5WGB - chains B and C of the 3 polymer chains in the assembly; structure by X-ray diffraction, 2.75 A resolution.

== Chain B ==
Protein: LYR motif-containing protein 4
From: Homo sapiens
Reference sequence: Q9HD34 (LYRM4_HUMAN); residue numbers follow UniProt; this construct covers 1-91
Amino-acid sequence (91 residues; each row starts with the number of its first residue):
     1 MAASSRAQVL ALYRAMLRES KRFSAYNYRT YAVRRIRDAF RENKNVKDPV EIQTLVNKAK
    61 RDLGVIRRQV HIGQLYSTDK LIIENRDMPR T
Disordered / not traced: 1-2, 78-91
Construct notes: conflict Ala11 (Ser in Q9HD34)
Small-molecule neighbours: S-dodecanoyl-4'-phosphopantetheine (8Q1; S-[2-({N-[(2R)-2-hydroxy-3,3-dimethyl-4-(phosphonooxy)butanoyl]-beta-alanyl}amino)ethyl] dodecanethioate): Arg6, Val9, Met16, Phe23, Tyr28, Tyr31, Arg35, Ile36, Ala39, Phe40, Asn43, Lys44, Val46, Ile52, Leu55, Val56, Ala59, Asp62, Ile66
Reported in the primary citation:
  - disease-associated variants - R68L (citing earlier work)
  - mutagenesis - I72R/L75R, I72R/Y76R: abolished binding to Nfs1
  - mutagenesis - I72R/Y76R: decreased stability
  - mutagenesis - Y31W/R35A/V65D: decreased binding to Nfs1
  - mutagenesis - V9Q/I52Q, I36D/A59N: decreased binding to Acp1

== Chain C ==
Protein: Acyl carrier protein
From: Escherichia coli O45:K1 (strain S88 / ExPEC)
Reference sequence: B7MJ81 (ACP_ECO45); residues 1-77 here correspond to UniProt positions 2-78 (UniProt number = residue number + 1)
Amino-acid sequence (77 residues; row label = number of the first residue in the row):
     1 STIEERVKKI IGEQLGVKQE EVTNNASFVE DLGADSLDTV ELVMALEEEF DTEIPDEEAE
    61 KITTVQAAID YINGHQA
Disordered / not traced: 1-2, 74-77
Covalently attached groups: S-dodecanoyl-4'-phosphopantetheine (8Q1) linked to Ser36
Reported in the primary citation:
  - binding site for S-dodecanoyl-4'-phosphopantetheine: Ser36

== Chain B / chain C interface ==
Residue-residue contacts (10; chain B residue first):
  Leu10(B) - Ser36(C)
  Tyr13(B) - Val40(C)  hydrophobic
  Tyr13(B) - Glu41(C)  hydrogen bond
  Arg14(B) - Val40(C)
  Arg14(B) - Met44(C)
  Arg14(B) - Asp56(C)
  Leu17(B) - Met44(C)  hydrophobic
  Arg37(B) - Glu41(C)  salt bridge
  Arg41(B) - Asp35(C)  salt bridge
  Lys44(B) - Asp35(C)  salt bridge
Also at the interface, not in a pair above, chain B (9 interface residues in all): Arg18, Phe40
Also at the interface, not in a pair above, chain C (7 interface residues in all): Leu37

== Summary ==
The interface between chain B and chain C involves 9 residues on one side and 7 on the other, with 1 hydrogen
bond and 3 salt bridges. Polar pairs include Arg37(B)-Glu41(C), Arg41(B)-Asp35(C) and Lys44(B)-Asp35(C). The
paper reports a binding site for S-dodecanoyl-4'-phosphopantetheine at Ser36(C); I72R/L75R and I72R/Y76R of
chain B abolish binding to Nfs1; 5 substitutions were tested in all.
Chain B is LYR motif-containing protein 4 (Homo sapiens) and chain C is Acyl carrier protein (Escherichia coli
O45:K1 (strain S88 / ExPEC)); the structure, Crystal Structure of the Human mitochondrial Cysteine Desulfurase
in complex with ISD11 and E. coli ACP1 ..., was determined by X-ray diffraction (same publication as 5WKP and
5WLW).
